Entry 2Q9Q (X-ray diffraction, 2.36 A resolution); this record covers chains A and B of the 4 polymer chains in the assembly.

Chain A:
Molecule: DNA replication complex GINS protein PSF2
Source organism: Homo sapiens
UniProt: Q9Y248 (PSF2_HUMAN); residues 1-185 here = UniProt positions 1-185
Sequence (191 residues; row label = number of the first residue in the row; numbers below 1 keep their minus sign (Gly-5 is residue -5)):
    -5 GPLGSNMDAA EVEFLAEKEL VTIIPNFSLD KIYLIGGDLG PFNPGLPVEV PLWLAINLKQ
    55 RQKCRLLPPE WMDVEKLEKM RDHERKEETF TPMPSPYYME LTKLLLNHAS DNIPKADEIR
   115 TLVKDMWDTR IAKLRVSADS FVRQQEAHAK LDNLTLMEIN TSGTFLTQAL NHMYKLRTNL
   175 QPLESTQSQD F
Disordered / not traced: -5 to 0, 176-185
Differences from the reference sequence: cloning artifact (-5 to 0)
UniProt features mapped onto this chain:
  - modified residue: Met1 (N-acetylmethionine), Thr180 (Phosphothreonine), Ser182 (Phosphoserine)
  - cross-link: Lys109 (Glycyl lysine isopeptide (Lys-Gly) (interchain with G-Cter in SUMO2))

Chain B:
Molecule: GINS complex subunit 4
Source organism: Homo sapiens
UniProt: Q9BRT9 (Q9BRT9_HUMAN); residue numbers follow UniProt; this construct covers 1-223
Sequence (223 residues; row label = number of the first residue in the row):
     1 MTEEVDFLGQ DSDGGSEEVV LTPAELIERL EQAWMNEKFA PELLESKPEI VECVMEQLEH
    61 MEENLRRAKR EDLKVSIHQM EMERIRYVLS SYLRCRLMKI EKFFPHVLEK EKTRPEGEPS
   121 SLSPEELAFA REFMANTESY LKNVALKHMP PNLQKVDLFR AVPKPDLDSY VFLRVRERQE
   181 NILVEPDTDE QRDYVIDLEK GSQHLIRYKT IAPLVASGAV QLI
Disordered / not traced: 1-20, 66-71, 223
UniProt features mapped onto this chain:
  - modified residue: Met1 (N-acetylmethionine), Thr2 (N-acetylthreonine), Ser12 (Phosphoserine), Ser16 (Phosphoserine)
From the paper describing this entry:
  - conformationally variable residues (order/disorder transition): Leu65 to Glu71

Interface between chain A and chain B:
Contacting residue pairs (76):
  Met1(A) - Met35(B)  hydrophobic
  Met1(A) - Lys38(B)
  Met1(A) - Phe39(B)  hydrophobic
  Glu5(A) - Trp34(B)
  Glu5(A) - Lys38(B)  salt bridge
  Glu5(A) - Tyr87(B)  hydrogen bond
  Glu5(A) - Ser91(B)
  Phe8(A) - Trp34(B)  hydrophobic
  Phe8(A) - Arg84(B)  hydrogen bond (backbone-side chain)
  Phe8(A) - Val88(B)  hydrophobic
  Leu9(A) - Trp34(B)  hydrophobic
  Leu9(A) - Met35(B)  hydrophobic
  Glu11(A) - Arg84(B)  salt bridge
  Lys12(A) - Glu31(B)  salt bridge
  Lys12(A) - Arg84(B)
  Leu23(A) - Leu73(B)  hydrophobic
  Leu23(A) - Lys74(B)
  Asp24(A) - Lys74(B)  salt bridge
  Ile26(A) - His78(B)
  Tyr27(A) - His78(B)
  Leu28(A) - His78(B)
  Leu28(A) - Glu81(B)
  Ile29(A) - Pro23(B)
  Ile29(A) - Ala24(B)  hydrogen bond (backbone-backbone)
  Ile29(A) - Ile27(B)  hydrophobic
  Ile29(A) - Gln57(B)
  Ile29(A) - Glu81(B)  hydrogen bond (backbone-side chain)
  Ile29(A) - Ile85(B)  hydrophobic
  Gly30(A) - Ala24(B)
  Gly30(A) - Glu81(B)  hydrogen bond (backbone-side chain)
  Trp47(A) - Met80(B)  hydrophobic
  Trp47(A) - Arg84(B)
  Leu48(A) - Ile77(B)  hydrophobic
  Asn51(A) - Met80(B)  hydrogen bond
  Arg55(A) - Leu73(B)
  Lys57(A) - Leu73(B)
  Gln139(A) - Arg192(B)  hydrogen bond (backbone-side chain)
  Ala141(A) - Tyr170(B)
  Ala141(A) - Pro186(B)  hydrophobic
  Ala141(A) - Ile206(B)
  His142(A) - Val184(B)
  His142(A) - Tyr194(B)
  His142(A) - His204(B)
  His142(A) - Leu205(B)  hydrogen bond (side chain-backbone)
  Ala143(A) - His204(B)
  Ala143(A) - Leu205(B)  hydrogen bond (backbone-backbone)
  Lys144(A) - Glu199(B)  salt bridge
  Lys144(A) - Gln203(B)
  Lys144(A) - His204(B)
  Leu145(A) - Phe172(B)  hydrophobic
  Leu145(A) - Gln203(B)  hydrogen bond (backbone-backbone)
  Leu145(A) - His204(B)
  Leu145(A) - Leu205(B)
  Asp146(A) - Ser202(B)
  Asp146(A) - Gln203(B)  hydrogen bond (side chain-backbone)
  Leu148(A) - Gln203(B)  hydrogen bond (backbone-side chain)
  Ile153(A) - Phe172(B)  hydrophobic
  Ile153(A) - Gln203(B)
  Gly157(A) - Phe172(B)
  Thr161(A) - Tyr170(B)
  Thr161(A) - Phe172(B)
  Leu164(A) - Tyr170(B)  hydrophobic
  Leu164(A) - Leu205(B)  hydrophobic
  Asn165(A) - Asp168(B)
  Asn165(A) - Ser169(B)
  Asn165(A) - Tyr170(B)  hydrogen bond (side chain-backbone)
  Tyr168(A) - Asp168(B)
  Tyr168(A) - Pro186(B)
  Tyr168(A) - Asp187(B)
  Tyr168(A) - Arg207(B)
  Lys169(A) - Asp166(B)  salt bridge
  Arg171(A) - Asp187(B)  salt bridge
  Arg171(A) - Arg192(B)
  Thr172(A) - Asp187(B)
  Thr172(A) - Thr188(B)
  Gln175(A) - Thr188(B)
Also at the interface, not in a pair above, chain A (40 interface residues in all): Phe21, Phe135, Asn154, Leu160
Also at the interface, not in a pair above, chain B (41 interface residues in all): Met61, Ser76, Ile196

Summary:
40 residues of chain A face 41 of chain B across their interface; the contacts include 13 hydrogen bonds and 7
salt bridges. Polar contacts include Glu5(A)-Lys38(B), Glu11(A)-Arg84(B) and Lys12(A)-Glu31(B). From the
paper: conformational variability at Leu65(B).
Chain A is DNA replication complex GINS protein PSF2 and chain B is GINS complex subunit 4, both from Homo
sapiens; the structure, The crystal structure of full length human GINS complex, was determined by X-ray
diffraction.
